PDB entry 1P4L | X-ray diffraction, 2.90 A resolution | chains A and D of the 4 polymer chains in the assembly

== Chain A ==
Name: MHC class I H-2KB heavy chain
Source organism: Mus musculus
Notes: fragment: extracellular alpha-1, alpha-2, alpha-3
Reference sequence: P01901 (HA1B_MOUSE); residues 1-274 here correspond to UniProt positions 22-295 (UniProt number = residue number + 21)
Chain sequence (274 residues; numbered 1 to 274; the number before each row is that of its first residue):
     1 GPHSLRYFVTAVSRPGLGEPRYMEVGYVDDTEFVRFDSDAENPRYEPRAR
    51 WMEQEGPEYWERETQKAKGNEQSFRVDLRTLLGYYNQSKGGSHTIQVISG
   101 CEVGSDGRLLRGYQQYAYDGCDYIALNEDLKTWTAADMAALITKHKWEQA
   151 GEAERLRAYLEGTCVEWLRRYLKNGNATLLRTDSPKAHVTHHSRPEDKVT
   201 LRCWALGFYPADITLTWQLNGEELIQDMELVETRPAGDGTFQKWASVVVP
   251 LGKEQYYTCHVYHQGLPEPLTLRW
Not modelled in the structure: 1
UniProt features mapped onto this chain:
  - glycosylation (N-linked (GlcNAc...) asparagine): Asn-86, Asn-176
Disulfide bonds: Cys-101/Cys-164, Cys-203/Cys-259

== Chain D ==
Name: LY49-C
Source organism: Mus musculus
Notes: fragment: C-Type Lectin-Like Domain
Reference sequence: Q64329 (KLRA3_MOUSE); residues 138-259 here correspond to UniProt positions 142-263 (UniProt number = residue number + 4)
Chain sequence (122 residues; each row starts with the number of its first residue):
   138 RGVKYWFCYSTKCYYFIMNKTTWSGCKANCQHYGVPILKIEDEDELKFLQ
   188 RHVIPGNYWIGLSYDKKKKEWAWIDNGPSKLDMKIKKMNFKSRGCVFLSK
   238 ARIEDIDCNIPYYCICGKKLDK
Construct notes: engineered mutation Gly-171 (Ser175 in Q64329), Gly-193 (Glu197 in Q64329), Lys-223 (Arg227 in Q64329)
UniProt features mapped onto this chain:
  - region: Trp-143 to Ser-147 (Involved in dimerization), Asn-156 to Thr-158 (Implicated in MHC class I binding), Ile-191, Pro-192 (Implicated in MHC class I binding), Lys-203, Lys-204 (Implicated in MHC class I binding), Met-220 to Ile-222, Lys-224 to Ser-229 (Implicated in MHC class I binding), Ser-236 to Glu-241 (Implicated in MHC class I binding)
  - glycosylation: Asn-156 (N-linked (GlcNAc...) asparagine)
Disulfide bonds: Cys-145/Cys-150, Cys-163/Cys-251, Cys-167/Cys-253, Cys-232/Cys-245

== How chain A and chain D interact ==
Residue-residue contacts (26; chain A residue first):
  Pro-2(A) / Lys-223(D)
  Leu-110(A) / Lys-223(D)
  Arg-111(A) / Ile-222(D)  hydrogen bond (side chain-backbone)
  Gln-115(A) / Arg-239(D)
  Gln-115(A) / Glu-241(D)
  Cys-121(A) / Pro-192(D)  hydrophobic
  Asp-122(A) / Ser-236(D)  hydrogen bond
  Asp-122(A) / Ala-238(D)  hydrogen bond (side chain-backbone)
  Asp-122(A) / Arg-239(D)  salt bridge
  Glu-128(A) / Ile-222(D)
  Thr-134(A) / Ala-238(D)
  Ala-135(A) / Lys-237(D)
  Ala-136(A) / Lys-237(D)
  Asp-212(A) / Met-225(D)
  Asp-212(A) / Ser-229(D)  hydrogen bond
  Asp-212(A) / Arg-230(D)  hydrogen bond (side chain-backbone)
  Thr-214(A) / Ser-229(D)  hydrogen bond (side chain-backbone)
  Thr-214(A) / Arg-230(D)
  Glu-223(A) / Lys-204(D)  salt bridge
  Gln-226(A) / Ser-161(D)  hydrogen bond
  Gln-226(A) / Ala-165(D)
  Leu-230(A) / Asn-246(D)
  Lys-243(A) / Asp-244(D)  salt bridge
  Tyr-262(A) / Lys-203(D)
  Gln-264(A) / Phe-227(D)
  Gln-264(A) / Lys-228(D)
Other interface residues (no listed pair), chain A (25 interface residues in all): Ile-98, Glu-102, Ala-125, Ile-225, Glu-232, His-263, Pro-267
Other interface residues (no listed pair), chain D (21 interface residues in all): Gln-187, Ile-247

== Overview ==
25 residues of chain A face 21 of chain D across their interface; the contacts include 7 hydrogen bonds and 3
salt bridges. Among the polar pairs are Asp-122(A)/Arg-239(D), Glu-223(A)/Lys-204(D) and
Lys-243(A)/Asp-244(D).
Here chain A is MHC class I H-2KB heavy chain and chain D is LY49-C, both from Mus musculus. Entry 1P4L
(Crystal structure of NK receptor Ly49C mutant with its MHC class I ligand H-2Kb) was determined by X-ray
diffraction (same publication as 1P1Z).
